Entry 3Q7A (X-ray diffraction, 2.00 A resolution); this record covers chains A and B.

# Chain A
Name: Farnesyltransferase alpha subunit
From: Cryptococcus neoformans
Amino-acid sequence (349 residues; row label = number of the first residue in the row; numbers below 1 keep their minus sign (Met-13 is residue -13)):
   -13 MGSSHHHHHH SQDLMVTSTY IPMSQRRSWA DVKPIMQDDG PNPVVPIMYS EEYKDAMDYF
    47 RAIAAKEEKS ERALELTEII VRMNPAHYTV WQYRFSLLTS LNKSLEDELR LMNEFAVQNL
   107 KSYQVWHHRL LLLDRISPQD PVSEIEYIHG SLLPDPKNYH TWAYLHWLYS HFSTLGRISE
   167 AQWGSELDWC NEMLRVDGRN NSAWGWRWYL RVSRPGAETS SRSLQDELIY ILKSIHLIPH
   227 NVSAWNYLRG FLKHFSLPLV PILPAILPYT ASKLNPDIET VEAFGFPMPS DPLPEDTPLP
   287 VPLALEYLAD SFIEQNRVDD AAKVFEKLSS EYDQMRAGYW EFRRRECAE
Disordered / not traced: -13 to 4, 258-271, 277, 335
Residues lining bound ligands:
  - 3FX ((2R)-3-(cyclohexylamino)-2-hydroxypropane-1-sulfonic acid): Phe46, Arg47, Ala50, Ala51, Thr75
  - farnesyl diphosphate (FPP): Tyr109, Tyr145, His146

# Chain B
Name: Farnesyltransferase beta subunit
From: Cryptococcus neoformans
Amino-acid sequence (520 residues; each row starts with the number of its first residue):
     1 MATEFTPSVY SLVSKPLPSN SRPSATLDEQ AETEDLISQL FDLTADPNAL VSEHGKRYSG
    61 LRKQEHTQFL ASSFFQLPGK FVSLDASRPW LVFWTVHSLD LLGVALDQGT KDRVVSTLLH
   121 FLSPKGGFGG GPANSQIPHL LPTYASVCSL AIAGNDSSTG GWKDLAAARQ SIYEFFMRCK
   181 RPDGGFVVCE GGEVDVRGTY CLLVVATLLD IITPELLHNV DKFVSACQTY EGGFACASFP
   241 FPSVVPSTSA FPTSEPSCRV SMAEAHGGYT SCSLNSHFLL TSVPLPSFPL SIDANAALRW
   301 TVLQQGEPIE GGGFRGRTNK LVDGCYSWWV GGGAPVAEEL VRREKSRKVK KSRIEVFEEE
   361 KEGDWEDVPP IPPIFNRVAL QEFTLVAAQQ DPGSTGGLRD KPGKRPDQYH TCNNLSGLSI
   421 AQHKMSHSPS TVSSNRLKFD ASKGLPAVKP VAPGGGWKNE DERQNARREI WANALGWIEE
   481 EGGEIIVGGK DNRINTTTPV FNILGLRLKP FINYFYCQEN
Disordered / not traced: 1, 243-254, 350-370, 520
Metal / ion sites: Zn2+: Asp323, Cys325, His410 (together with l-778,123)
Residues lining bound ligands:
  - 3FX ((2R)-3-(cyclohexylamino)-2-hydroxypropane-1-sulfonic acid), molecule 1: Tyr58, Gly489, Lys490, Asp491
  - 3FX, molecule 2: Leu61, Arg62, Lys63, Gln64, Glu65
  - 3FX, molecule 3: Ser123, Pro124, Lys125, Ala133, Asn134, Ser135, Gln136, Ile137
  - l-778,123 (778; 4-[(5-{[4-(3-chlorophenyl)-3-oxopiperazin-1-yl]methyl}-1H-imidazol-1-yl)methyl]benzonitrile): Leu84, Ser87, Trp90, Trp94, Arg197, Asp323, Cys325, Tyr326, Tyr409, His410
  - farnesyl diphosphate (FPP): Trp90, Leu141, Arg197, Tyr200, Cys201, His266, Gly268, Tyr269, Cys272, Gly316, Arg317, Lys320, Tyr326, Trp329, Tyr409

# Interface between chain A and chain B
Contacting residue pairs - 162 pairs, chain A then chain B:
  Ile21(A) - Asn134(B)
  Met22(A) - Asn134(B)  hydrogen bond (backbone-side chain)
  Gln23(A) - Pro132(B)
  Gln23(A) - Ser135(B)
  Asp24(A) - His120(B)
  Asp24(A) - Pro132(B)
  Asp24(A) - Asn134(B)  hydrogen bond (backbone-side chain)
  Asp25(A) - His120(B)
  Asp25(A) - Pro132(B)
  Gly26(A) - His120(B)
  Pro27(A) - Ser116(B)
  Asn28(A) - Arg113(B)  hydrogen bond (backbone-side chain)
  Pro29(A) - Arg113(B)  hydrogen bond (backbone-side chain)
  Pro29(A) - Thr117(B)
  Val30(A) - Phe74(B)
  Val30(A) - Arg88(B)  hydrogen bond (backbone-side chain)
  Val30(A) - Val92(B)  hydrophobic
  Val30(A) - Thr117(B)  hydrogen bond (backbone-side chain)
  Val31(A) - Phe74(B)  hydrogen bond (backbone-backbone)
  Val31(A) - Leu77(B)
  Val31(A) - Arg88(B)  hydrogen bond (backbone-side chain)
  Val31(A) - Leu91(B)  hydrophobic
  Val31(A) - Val92(B)  hydrophobic
  Pro32(A) - Phe75(B)
  Pro32(A) - Gln76(B)
  Pro32(A) - Leu77(B)  hydrogen bond (backbone-backbone)
  Ile33(A) - Leu77(B)
  Ile33(A) - Pro78(B)
  Ile33(A) - Phe81(B)
  Ile33(A) - Val82(B)
  Ile33(A) - Asp85(B)
  Ile33(A) - Arg88(B)
  Met34(A) - Gln76(B)
  Met34(A) - Leu77(B)  hydrogen bond (backbone-backbone)
  Met34(A) - Gly79(B)
  Tyr35(A) - Asp85(B)  hydrogen bond
  Tyr39(A) - Val82(B)
  Tyr39(A) - Asp85(B)  hydrogen bond
  Met43(A) - Ser135(B)
  Arg47(A) - Asn134(B)
  Arg47(A) - Ser135(B)  hydrogen bond
  Met69(A) - Val82(B)
  Asn70(A) - Val82(B)  hydrogen bond (side chain-backbone)
  Asn70(A) - Ser83(B)
  Asn70(A) - Asp85(B)
  Ala72(A) - Ala86(B)
  His73(A) - Gln136(B)
  Tyr74(A) - Ala86(B)
  Tyr74(A) - Gly129(B)
  Tyr74(A) - Gly130(B)  hydrogen bond (side chain-backbone)
  Tyr74(A) - Gln136(B)
  Tyr74(A) - Ile137(B)  hydrogen bond (side chain-backbone)
  Tyr74(A) - His139(B)
  Tyr74(A) - Cys189(B)  hydrophobic
  Thr75(A) - Ser135(B)
  Thr75(A) - Gln136(B)
  Thr75(A) - Ile137(B)  hydrogen bond (side chain-backbone)
  Gln78(A) - Glu190(B)
  Tyr109(A) - Glu193(B)
  Tyr109(A) - Arg197(B)
  Tyr109(A) - Tyr269(B)  hydrogen bond
  Gln110(A) - Glu193(B)
  His113(A) - Gly191(B)  hydrogen bond (side chain-backbone)
  His113(A) - Gly192(B)  hydrogen bond (side chain-backbone)
  His113(A) - Glu193(B)
  Leu117(A) - Gly191(B)
  Lys143(A) - Thr26(B)  hydrogen bond
  Lys143(A) - Arg317(B)  hydrogen bond (backbone-side chain)
  Lys143(A) - Asn319(B)  hydrogen bond (side chain-backbone)
  Lys143(A) - Lys320(B)
  Tyr145(A) - Ala235(B)
  Tyr145(A) - Cys236(B)  hydrogen bond (side chain-backbone)
  Tyr145(A) - Ala263(B)
  Tyr145(A) - Glu264(B)  hydrogen bond (side chain-backbone)
  Tyr145(A) - Tyr269(B)  hydrophobic
  Tyr145(A) - Arg317(B)
  Ala149(A) - Met262(B)
  His152(A) - Ser261(B)
  His152(A) - Met262(B)  hydrogen bond (side chain-backbone)
  Trp153(A) - Phe239(B)
  Trp153(A) - Met262(B)  hydrophobic
  Ser156(A) - Phe239(B)
  Ser156(A) - Phe241(B)
  Ser156(A) - Met262(B)
  His157(A) - Phe239(B)
  Ser159(A) - Phe241(B)
  Thr160(A) - Phe239(B)
  Thr160(A) - Phe241(B)
  Thr160(A) - Pro242(B)
  Asp183(A) - Ser24(B)  hydrogen bond
  Asp183(A) - Ala25(B)
  Asp183(A) - Thr26(B)  hydrogen bond
  Arg185(A) - Ser19(B)  hydrogen bond (side chain-backbone)
  Arg185(A) - Arg22(B)  hydrogen bond (side chain-backbone)
  Arg185(A) - Ser24(B)  hydrogen bond
  Arg185(A) - Thr26(B)
  Arg185(A) - Leu27(B)
  Arg185(A) - Asn319(B)
  Asn187(A) - Glu231(B)  hydrogen bond
  Asn187(A) - Glu264(B)
  Asn187(A) - Thr318(B)
  Ser188(A) - Glu264(B)  hydrogen bond
  Ser188(A) - Arg317(B)  hydrogen bond
  Trp190(A) - Tyr230(B)
  Gly191(A) - Tyr230(B)
  Trp194(A) - Tyr230(B)  hydrophobic
  Tyr195(A) - Phe241(B)
  Tyr195(A) - Val260(B)  hydrophobic
  Ser199(A) - Val260(B)
  Pro201(A) - Phe241(B)
  Leu223(A) - Arg22(B)
  Ile224(A) - Asn20(B)
  Pro225(A) - Asn20(B)
  His226(A) - Pro18(B)
  His226(A) - Asn20(B)  hydrogen bond
  Asn227(A) - Asn319(B)
  Val228(A) - Thr318(B)
  Ser229(A) - Thr318(B)
  Ser229(A) - Asn319(B)  hydrogen bond
  Asn232(A) - Tyr230(B)
  Asn232(A) - Glu231(B)  hydrogen bond
  Asn232(A) - Arg299(B)  hydrogen bond
  Asn232(A) - Thr318(B)
  Tyr233(A) - Tyr230(B)  hydrophobic
  Gly236(A) - Tyr230(B)
  Lys239(A) - Asp293(B)  salt bridge
  Lys239(A) - Ala296(B)
  Pro280(A) - Asn20(B)
  Glu281(A) - Asn20(B)
  Glu281(A) - Ser21(B)  hydrogen bond (backbone-side chain)
  Asp282(A) - Pro18(B)
  Asp282(A) - Ser19(B)  hydrogen bond
  Asp282(A) - Asn20(B)  hydrogen bond (backbone-backbone)
  Thr283(A) - Asn20(B)  hydrogen bond
  Pro284(A) - Pro18(B)  hydrophobic
  Leu289(A) - Arg299(B)
  Glu292(A) - Arg299(B)  salt bridge
  Gln320(A) - Pro7(B)
  Gln320(A) - Leu12(B)
  Met321(A) - Gln305(B)
  Met321(A) - Gly306(B)
  Met321(A) - Pro308(B)
  Met321(A) - Gly312(B)
  Met321(A) - Asn376(B)
  Met321(A) - Ala379(B)  hydrophobic
  Arg322(A) - Val302(B)  hydrogen bond (side chain-backbone)
  Arg322(A) - Leu303(B)
  Arg322(A) - Gln305(B)  hydrogen bond (side chain-backbone)
  Arg322(A) - Glu307(B)  salt bridge
  Ala323(A) - Phe5(B)
  Gly324(A) - Phe5(B)  hydrogen bond (backbone-backbone)
  Gly324(A) - Pro373(B)
  Tyr325(A) - Arg299(B)
  Tyr325(A) - Val302(B)  hydrophobic
  Tyr325(A) - Ile374(B)
  Glu327(A) - Phe5(B)
  Glu327(A) - Pro372(B)
  Phe328(A) - Val341(B)  hydrophobic
  Phe328(A) - Ile374(B)  hydrophobic
  Arg331(A) - Ile371(B)
  Arg331(A) - Pro372(B)
  Glu332(A) - Lys345(B)  salt bridge
Other interface residues (no listed pair), chain A (83 interface residues in all): Phe46, Trp148, Val182, Asn186, Arg235, Ser315, Asp319
Other interface residues (no listed pair), chain B (91 interface residues in all): Val9, Leu17, Pro23, Ser73, Leu84, Val114, Pro138, Pro142, Asp195, Cys258, His266, Leu298

# In short
The interface between chain A and chain B involves 83 residues on one side and 91 on the other, with 45
hydrogen bonds and 4 salt bridges. Polar pairs include Lys239(A)-Asp293(B), Glu292(A)-Arg299(B) and
Arg322(A)-Glu307(B).
Here chain A is Farnesyltransferase alpha subunit and chain B is Farnesyltransferase beta subunit, both from
Cryptococcus neoformans. Entry 3Q7A (Cryptococcus neoformans protein farnesyltransferase in complex with FPP
and L-778,123) was determined by X-ray diffraction, deposited together with 3Q73, 3Q75, 3Q78, 3Q79, 3Q7F, 3SFX
and 3SFY.
